Entry 9GUF (X-ray diffraction, 1.90 A resolution); this record covers chains A and B.

Chain A:
Name: 2'-O-methyltransferase nsp16
From: Severe acute respiratory syndrome coronavirus 2
Notes: EC 2.1.1.57
Reference sequence: P0DTD1 (R1AB_SARS2); numbering as in UniProt (aligned over 6799-7096)
Chain sequence (304 residues; each row starts with the number of its first residue):
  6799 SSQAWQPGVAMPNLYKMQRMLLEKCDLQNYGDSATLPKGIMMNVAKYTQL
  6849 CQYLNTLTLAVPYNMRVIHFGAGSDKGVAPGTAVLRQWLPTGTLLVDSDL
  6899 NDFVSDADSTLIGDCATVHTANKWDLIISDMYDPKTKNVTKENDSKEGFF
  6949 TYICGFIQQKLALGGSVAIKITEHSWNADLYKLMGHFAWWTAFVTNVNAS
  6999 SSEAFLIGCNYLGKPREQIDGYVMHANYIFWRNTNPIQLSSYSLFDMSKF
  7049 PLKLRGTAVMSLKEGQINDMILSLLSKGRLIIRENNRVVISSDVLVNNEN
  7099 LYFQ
Not modelled in the structure: 7100-7102
Differences from the reference sequence: expression tag (7097-7102)
Residues lining bound ligands:
  - A1IOZ (7-[(3S,4S,6R)-1-[3-(aminomethyl)phenyl]carbonyl-4-methyl-4,6-bis(oxidanyl)azepan-3-yl]-1,3-dimethyl-purine-2,6-dione): K6822, C6823, D6824, L6825, Y6828, G6829, K6935, E6971, S7000
  - S-adenosylmethionine (SAM): N6841, Y6845, H6867, G6869, A6870, G6871, S6872, P6878, G6879, D6897, L6898, N6899, G6911, D6912, C6913, D6928, M6929, Y6930, F6947, K6968
Curated features (UniProtKB/Swiss-Prot):
  - active site: K6844, D6928, K6968, E7001
  - mutagenesis: D6928 (D6928A: Complete loss of virus replication in human respiratory cells), K6968 (K6968A: Complete loss of virus replication in human respiratory cells)

Chain B:
Name: Non-structural protein 10
From: Severe acute respiratory syndrome coronavirus 2
Reference sequence: P0DTD1 (R1AB_SARS2); numbering as in UniProt (aligned over 4254-4392)
Chain sequence (140 residues; row label = number of the first residue in the row):
  4253 GAGNATEVPANSTVLSFCAFAVDAAKAYKDYLASGGQPITNCVKMLCTHT
  4303 GTGQAITVTPEANMDQESFGGASCCLYCRCHIDHPNPKGFCDLKGKYVQI
  4353 PTTCANDPVGFTLKNTVCTVCGMWKGYGCSCDQLREPMLQ
Not modelled in the structure: 4253-4270, 4387-4392
Differences from the reference sequence: expression tag (4253)
Ion coordination: Zn2+ site 1: C4327, C4330, H4336, C4343; Zn2+ site 2: C4370, C4373, C4381, C4383
Curated features (UniProtKB/Swiss-Prot):
  - binding site (Zn(2+)): C4327, C4330, H4336, C4343, C4370, C4373, C4381, C4383
  - site: Q4392 (Cleavage)

Interface between chain A and chain B:
Residue-residue contacts - 41 pairs, chain A then chain B:
  K6836(A) - K4296(B)  hydrogen bond (backbone-side chain)
  G6837(A) - K4296(B)
  I6838(A) - K4296(B)
  I6838(A) - M4297(B)
  I6838(A) - L4298(B)  hydrophobic
  M6839(A) - N4293(B)
  M6839(A) - C4294(B)
  V6842(A) - V4295(B)  hydrophobic
  V6842(A) - K4296(B)
  T6846(A) - L4298(B)
  K6874(A) - N4293(B)  hydrogen bond
  V6876(A) - N4293(B)
  V6876(A) - V4295(B)  hydrophobic
  V6876(A) - R4331(B)
  P6878(A) - V4295(B)  hydrophobic
  A6881(A) - V4295(B)  hydrophobic
  A6881(A) - M4297(B)
  A6881(A) - Y4349(B)  hydrogen bond (backbone-side chain)
  V6882(A) - M4297(B)  hydrophobic
  R6884(A) - G4347(B)  hydrogen bond (side chain-backbone)
  R6884(A) - Y4349(B)
  Q6885(A) - M4297(B)
  Q6885(A) - L4298(B)  hydrogen bond (side chain-backbone)
  Q6885(A) - P4312(B)
  Q6885(A) - Y4349(B)  hydrogen bond (backbone-side chain)
  T6889(A) - V4310(B)
  V6902(A) - C4330(B)
  V6902(A) - H4333(B)
  S6903(A) - A4324(B)
  S6903(A) - K4346(B)  hydrogen bond (backbone-side chain)
  D6904(A) - G4322(B)
  D6904(A) - G4323(B)
  D6904(A) - A4324(B)  hydrogen bond (side chain-backbone)
  D6904(A) - K4346(B)
  D6904(A) - G4347(B)  hydrogen bond (side chain-backbone)
  D6904(A) - K4348(B)
  A6905(A) - K4346(B)
  L7042(A) - L4298(B)  hydrophobic
  M7045(A) - L4298(B)
  M7045(A) - T4300(B)
  S7046(A) - T4300(B)
Interface residues without a listed pair, chain A (23 interface residues in all): P6835, A6843
Interface residues without a listed pair, chain B (23 interface residues in all): C4299, T4311, S4325, L4345

Overview:
The chain A/chain B interface involves 23 residues from each chain; the contacts include 9 hydrogen bonds.
Among the polar pairs are K6836(A)-K4296(B), K6874(A)-N4293(B) and A6881(A)-Y4349(B). Bound to chain A:
compound A1IOZ and S-adenosylmethionine.
Chain A is 2'-O-methyltransferase nsp16 and chain B is Non-structural protein 10, both from Severe acute
respiratory syndrome coronavirus 2; the structure, SARS-CoV-2 methyltransferase nsp10-16 in complex with SAM
and theophylline derivative LAS 54571106, was determined by X-ray diffraction.
